2WSE - chains B and F of the 18 polymer chains in the assembly; structure by X-ray diffraction, 3.49 A resolution.

# Chain B
Protein: Photosystem I P700 chlorophyll A apoprotein A2
Source organism: Pisum sativum
Reference sequence: P05311 (PSAB_PEA); residue numbers follow UniProt; this construct covers 1-734
Sequence (734 residues; numbered 1 to 734; the number before each row is that of its first residue):
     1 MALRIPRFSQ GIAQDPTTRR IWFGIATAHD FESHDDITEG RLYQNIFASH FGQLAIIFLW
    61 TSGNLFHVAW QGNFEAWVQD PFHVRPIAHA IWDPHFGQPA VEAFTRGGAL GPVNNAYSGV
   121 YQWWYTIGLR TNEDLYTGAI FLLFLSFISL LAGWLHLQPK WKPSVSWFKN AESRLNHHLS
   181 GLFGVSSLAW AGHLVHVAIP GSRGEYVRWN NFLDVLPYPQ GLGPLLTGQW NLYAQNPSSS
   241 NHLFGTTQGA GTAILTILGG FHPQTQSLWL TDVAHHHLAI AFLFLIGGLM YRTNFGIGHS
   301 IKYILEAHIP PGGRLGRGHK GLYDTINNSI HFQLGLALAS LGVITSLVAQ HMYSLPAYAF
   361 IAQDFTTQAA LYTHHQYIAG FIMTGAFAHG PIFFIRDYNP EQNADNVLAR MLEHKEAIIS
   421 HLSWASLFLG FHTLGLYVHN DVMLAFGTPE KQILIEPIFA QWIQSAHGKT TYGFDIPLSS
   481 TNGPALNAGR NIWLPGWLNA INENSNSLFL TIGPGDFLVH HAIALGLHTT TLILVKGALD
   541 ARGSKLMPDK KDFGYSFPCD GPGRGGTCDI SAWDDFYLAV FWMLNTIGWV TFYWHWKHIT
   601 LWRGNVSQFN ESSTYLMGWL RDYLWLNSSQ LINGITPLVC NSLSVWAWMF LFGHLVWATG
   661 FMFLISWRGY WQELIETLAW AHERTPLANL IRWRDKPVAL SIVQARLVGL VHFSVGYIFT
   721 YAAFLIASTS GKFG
Not modelled in the structure: 1
Ion coordination: chlorophyll a Mg near Asp93 (its only coordinating residue here); 4Fe-4S cluster Fe: Cys559, Cys568 (shared with 2 residues of chain A)
Small-molecule neighbours:
  - beta-carotene (BCR), molecule 1: Ile21, Ile25, Ile691
  - beta-carotene (BCR), molecule 2: Ile57, Phe58, Trp60, Leu182, Val185, Leu188
  - beta-carotene (BCR), molecule 3: Leu65, Trp123, Phe141, Leu142, Trp190, Phe212
  - beta-carotene (BCR), molecule 4: Leu188, Ala281, Phe282, Leu285, Leu289
  - beta-carotene (BCR), molecule 5: Phe332, Gly335, Val343, Met383, Ala386, Phe387, Gly390, Phe393, Phe394, Ala538
  - beta-carotene (BCR), molecule 6: Val645, Trp648, Met649, Phe652, Trp671, Ile675, Phe719
  - chlorophyll a (CLA), molecule 1: Phe8, Gly24, Ile25, Ala28, His29, Phe31, His34, Ser49, Gly52, Gln53
  - chlorophyll a (CLA), molecule 2: Thr18, Ile21, Trp22, Ile675, Ala679, His682, Arg692, Trp693, Arg694, Asp695, Pro697, Val698, Leu700
  - chlorophyll a (CLA), molecule 3: Trp22, Phe652, Leu655, Val656, Thr659, Met662, Phe663, Leu700, Val708, Val711, His712, Val715
  - chlorophyll a (CLA), molecule 4: Ile25, Ala26, His29, Asp30, Glu32, Leu334, Leu338, Phe381, Ile382, Thr384, Gly385, His389, Ile392, Arg396, Tyr555, Trp573, Phe576, Leu707, Val711
  - chlorophyll a (CLA), molecule 5: His29, Phe31, Ile46, Ser49, His50, Gln53, Leu54, Arg174, His178, Ile330, Gln333, Leu334, Ala337, Leu338, Leu341
  - chlorophyll a (CLA), molecule 6: His29, Ile56, Ile57, Trp60, Ile378, Phe381, Ile382
  - chlorophyll a (CLA), molecule 7: Phe47, Phe51, Ile148, Leu151, Ala152, Leu155, His156, Trp161, Lys162, Ser164, Trp167
  - chlorophyll a (CLA), molecule 8: Phe47, His50, Phe51, Leu54, Trp167, Phe168, Asn170, Ser173, Arg174, His177, His178, Gly181, Leu182, Phe183, Ser186, Thr293, Asn294, Phe295
  - chlorophyll a (CLA), molecule 9: Ile57, Phe58, Trp60, Thr61, Ser118, Gly119, Val120, Trp123, Val185, Ser186, Ala189, Leu341, Ile344, Thr345, Val348, Met352, Tyr358, Leu371, His374, His375, Ile378
  - chlorophyll a (CLA), molecule 10: Leu59, Ser62, Gly63, Phe66, His67, His89, Ala90, Trp92, Leu143
  - chlorophyll a (CLA), molecule 11: Trp60, Asn64, Val68, Ala88, His89, Asn114, Asn115, Ala116, Tyr117, Ser118, Val645, Trp646, Met649, Phe719
  - chlorophyll a (CLA), molecule 12: Trp60, Asn64, Tyr117, Ser118, Ala370, Leu371, Thr373, His374, Tyr377, Ile378, Phe381, Trp646, Ile718, Phe719, Ala722, Leu725, Ile726
  - chlorophyll a (CLA), molecule 13: His89, Ala90, Ile91, Trp92, Asp93, His95, Phe96, Phe104, Asn114, Ser644, Val645, Trp648
  - chlorophyll a (CLA), molecule 14: Trp123, Phe183, Ser186, Ser187, Trp190, Leu194, Leu268, Val273, His276, His277, Ile280, Ile344, Leu347, Val348, His351, Ala357, Tyr358
  - chlorophyll a (CLA), molecule 15: Leu129, Thr137, Phe141, Leu145, Ile148, Ser149, Ser186, Ala189, Trp190, His193, His196, Val197, Val207, Phe212
  - chlorophyll a (CLA), molecule 16: Ala171, Arg174, Leu175, His178, Phe183, Ile301, Leu305, Tyr323, Ile326, Asn327, Leu336, Ala337, Ser340, Ile344
  - chlorophyll a (CLA), molecule 17: Leu175, Leu179, Leu283, Phe284, Met290, Tyr291, Ile301, Ile304, Leu305
  - chlorophyll a (CLA), molecule 18: Asn176, His177, Ser180, Gly181, Val185, Leu285, Leu289, Met290, Tyr291, Arg292, Thr293, Phe295, Ile297
  - chlorophyll a (CLA), molecule 19: Leu188, Ala189, Ala191, Gly192, Val195, His196, Phe212, Val215, Leu216, Pro217, Gly221, Leu222, Tyr233, Ile254, Leu278
  - chlorophyll a (CLA), molecule 20: Leu225, Trp230, Asn231, Tyr233, Leu255, His275, Leu278, Ala279, Phe282, Leu283, Trp493
  - chlorophyll a (CLA), molecule 21: Thr256, Ile257, Leu268, Asp272, Val273, His275, His276, Ala279, Ile280, Leu283, His351, Leu355, Trp493
  - chlorophyll a (CLA), molecule 22: Ile286, Gly287, Leu289, Met290, Ile297, Gly298, His299, Ile304
  - chlorophyll a (CLA), molecule 23: Met290, His299, Tyr303, Ile304, His308, Pro310
  - chlorophyll a (CLA), molecule 24: Ile304, Leu305, His308, Pro310, Pro311, Leu322, Val407, Leu408, Met411
  - chlorophyll a (CLA), molecule 25: Pro310, Pro311, Gly312, Arg314, Leu315
  - chlorophyll a (CLA), molecule 26: Arg317, Val407, Arg410, Met411, His414, Ile418, His421
  - chlorophyll a (CLA), molecule 27: Leu336, Ser340, Val343, Ile344, Leu347, Gln350, His351, Tyr353, Ser354, Leu355, Phe509
  - chlorophyll a (CLA), molecule 28: Val343, Ser346, Gln350, Gln376, Gly380, Met383, Phe387, Leu527, Thr530, Thr531, Leu534, Met583, Thr586, Ile587, Val590
  - chlorophyll a (CLA), molecule 29: Ser346, Gln350, Tyr353, Tyr372, Gln376, Phe459, Ala460, Ile463, Gln464, Phe509, Leu510, His520, Ile523, Val590, Tyr593, Trp594, Lys597, His598
  - chlorophyll a (CLA), molecule 30: Ala417, His421, Trp424
  - chlorophyll a (CLA), molecule 31: Ile418, His421, Leu422, Trp424, Ala524, Leu527, His528, Thr531
  - chlorophyll a (CLA), molecule 32: Ser420, His421, Ser423, Trp424, Leu427
  - chlorophyll a (CLA), molecule 33: Ser423, Ser426, Leu427, Gly430, Phe431, Leu434, Leu525, Thr529, Leu532, Ile533, Leu578, Phe581, Trp582
  - chlorophyll a (CLA), molecule 34: Trp424, Leu427, Phe428, Phe431, His432
  - chlorophyll a (CLA), molecule 35: Trp424, Phe428, Leu429, Ile455, Glu456, Pro457, Ile458, Phe459, Ala460, Asp516, Phe517, His520, His521, Ala524, His528
  - chlorophyll a (CLA), molecule 36: Phe431, Leu434, Gly435, Leu436, Val438, His439, Val442, Met443, Lys451
  - chlorophyll a (CLA), molecule 37: Thr433, Tyr437, Ala522, Asn585, Trp589, Phe592, Leu616, Trp619, Leu620, Leu624, Ser628, Phe650, His654, Trp657, Phe713, Tyr717, Thr720, Tyr721, Phe724
  - chlorophyll a (CLA), molecule 38: Tyr437, Val438, Asp441, Phe581, Trp582, Leu584, Asn585, Trp589, Leu616, Trp657, Phe713
  - chlorophyll a (CLA), molecule 39: Ile458, Phe459, Trp462
  - chlorophyll a (CLA), molecule 40: Trp462, Ile463, Ala466, His467, Leu498, Phe509
  - chlorophyll a (CLA), molecule 41: Leu486, Ala488, Gly489, Ile492, Trp493, Leu494
  - chlorophyll a (CLA), molecule 42: Leu620, Leu624, Trp625
  - chlorophyll a (CLA), molecule 43: Trp648, Leu651, Phe652, His654, Leu655, Trp657, Ala658
  - chlorophyll a (CLA), molecule 44: Leu655, Ala658, Thr659, Phe661, Met662, Ile665, Ser666, Tyr670, Trp671
  - chlorophyll a (CLA), molecule 45: Leu678, Ala681, His682, Thr685, Ala688, Ile691
  - chlorophyll a (CLA), molecule 46: Trp680, Arg684, Thr685, Pro686
  - phylloquinone (PQN): Trp22, Ile25, Met662, Phe663, Ser666, Trp667, Arg668, Trp671, Ala699, Leu700, Ser701, Ala705
  - 4Fe-4S cluster (SF4): Cys559, Asp560, Pro562, Thr567, Cys568, Trp667, Ile702
Curated features (UniProtKB/Swiss-Prot):
  - binding site ([4Fe-4S] cluster): Cys559, Cys568
  - binding site (chlorophyll a): His654, Met662, Tyr670
  - binding site (phylloquinone): Trp671

# Chain F
Protein: Photosystem I reaction center subunit III, chloroplastic
Source organism: Spinacia oleracea
Reference sequence: P12355 (PSAF_SPIOL); residues -76 to 154 here correspond to UniProt positions 1-231 (UniProt number = residue number + 77)
Sequence (231 residues; numbered -76 to 154; the number before each row is that of its first residue; numbers below 1 keep their minus sign (Met-76 is residue -76)):
   -76 MSFTIPTNLY KPLATKPKHL SSSSFAPRSK IVCQQENDQQ QPKKLELAKV GANAAAALAL
   -16 SSVLLSSWSV APDAAMADIA GLTPCKESKQ FAKREKQALK KLQASLKLYA DDSAPALAIK
    44 ATMEKTKKRF DNYGKYGLLC GSDGLPHLIV SGDQRHWGEF ITPGILFLYI AGWIGWVGRS
   104 YLIAIRDEKK PTQKEIIIDV PLASSLLFRG FSWPVAAYRE LLNGELVDNN F
Not modelled in the structure: -76 to 0
Small-molecule neighbours:
  - beta-carotene (BCR), molecule 1: Pro86, Leu89, Phe90, Ile93, Ala94
  - beta-carotene (BCR), molecule 2: Gly95, Gly98, Trp99
  - chlorophyll a (CLA), molecule 1: Ser74, Gly75, Trp80, Ile84, Thr85
  - chlorophyll a (CLA), molecule 2: Phe83, Pro86, Phe90, Leu91, Ala94, Gly95, Ile97
  - chlorophyll a (CLA), molecule 3: Phe83, Ile84, Leu91
  - chlorophyll a (CLA), molecule 4: Ile93, Trp96, Ile97, Val100, Leu125
  - chlorophyll a (CLA), molecule 5: Ile97, Gly98, Val100, Gly101, Tyr104, Ile121, Leu125, Ala126
  - chlorophyll a (CLA), molecule 6: Tyr104, Leu105, Glu118, Ile121

# Chain B / chain F interface
Pairs across the interface - 16 pairs, chain B then chain F:
  Pro449(B) with Leu68(F)
  Glu450(B) with Phe14(F); Tyr56(F), hydrogen bond; Leu68(F)
  Ile453(B) with Leu71(F), hydrophobic
  Leu454(B) with Leu68(F), hydrophobic; Pro69(F); His70(F); Leu71(F), hydrogen bond (backbone-backbone)
  Ile455(B) with Leu71(F)
  Glu456(B) with His70(F), salt bridge; Leu71(F), hydrogen bond (backbone-backbone)
  Gln461(B) with Ala3(F)
  Tyr472(B) with Ala3(F), hydrogen bond (side chain-backbone)
  Pro514(B) with His70(F)
  Glu611(B) with Asp66(F)
Also at the interface, not in a pair above, chain B (12 interface residues in all): Ile458, Phe474
Also at the interface, not in a pair above, chain F (12 interface residues in all): Ile2, Gly4, Ile72, Ser74

# Overview
Chain B and chain F each contribute 12 residues to their interface, with 4 hydrogen bonds and 1 salt bridge.
Polar contacts include Glu456(B)-His70(F), Glu450(B)-Tyr56(F) and Tyr472(B)-Ala3(F). 4 chlorophyll a molecules
are bound between chain B and chain F.
Here chain B is Photosystem I P700 chlorophyll A apoprotein A2 (Pisum sativum) and chain F is Photosystem I
reaction center subunit III, chloroplastic (Spinacia oleracea). Entry 2WSE (Improved Model of Plant
Photosystem I) was determined by X-ray diffraction, deposited together with 3LW5, 2WSC and 2WSF.
